Entry 1DDW (X-ray diffraction, 1.70 A resolution); this record covers chain A.

== Chain A ==
Molecule: Glgf-domain protein homer
Organism: Rattus norvegicus
Notes: fragment: homer evh1 domain residues 1-120
Reference sequence: Q9Z214 (HOME1_RAT); residues 1-120 here correspond to UniProt positions 4-123 (UniProt number = residue number + 3)
Chain sequence (120 residues; numbered 1 to 120; the number before each row is that of its first residue):
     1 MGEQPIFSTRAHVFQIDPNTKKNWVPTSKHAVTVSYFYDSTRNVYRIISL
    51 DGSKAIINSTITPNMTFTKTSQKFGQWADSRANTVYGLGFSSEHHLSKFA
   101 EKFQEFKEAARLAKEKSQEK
Unresolved in the structure: 112-120
Modified / non-standard residues: Mse1 (selenomethionine; parent Met); Mse65 (selenomethionine; parent Met)
Sequence notes: modified residue (1, 65)

== Overview ==
Chain A is Glgf-domain protein homer (Rattus norvegicus); the structure, Homer EVH1 domain unliganded, was
determined by X-ray diffraction (same publication as 1DDV).
